7KJA - chain A; structure by X-ray diffraction, 1.75 A resolution.

== Chain A ==
Molecule: Ephrin type-A receptor 2
From: Homo sapiens
Notes: EC 2.7.10.1
Reference sequence: P29317 (EPHA2_HUMAN); numbering as in UniProt (aligned over 590-976)
Chain sequence (390 residues; each row starts with the number of its first residue):
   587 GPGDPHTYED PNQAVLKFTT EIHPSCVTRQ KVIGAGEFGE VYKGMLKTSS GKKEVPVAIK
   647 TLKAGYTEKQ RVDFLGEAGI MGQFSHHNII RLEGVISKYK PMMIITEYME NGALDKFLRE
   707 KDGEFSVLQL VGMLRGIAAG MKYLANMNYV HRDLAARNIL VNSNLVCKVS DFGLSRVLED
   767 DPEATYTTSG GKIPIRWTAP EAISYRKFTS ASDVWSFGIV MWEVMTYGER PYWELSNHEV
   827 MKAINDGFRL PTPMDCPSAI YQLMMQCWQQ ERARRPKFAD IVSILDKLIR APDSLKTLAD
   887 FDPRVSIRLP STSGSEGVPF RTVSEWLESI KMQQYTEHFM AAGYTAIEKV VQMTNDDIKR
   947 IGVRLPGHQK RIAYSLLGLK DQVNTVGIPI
Unresolved in the structure: 760-779, 899-904
Construct notes: expression tag (587-589)
Metal / ion sites: Mg2+: Asp757 (together with AMP-PCP)
Small-molecule neighbours: AMP-PCP (ACP; phosphomethylphosphonic acid adenylate ester): Ile619, Gly620, Ala621, Gly622, Glu623, Phe624, Val627, Ala644, Lys646, Ile676, Thr692, Glu693, Tyr694, Met695, Gly698, Ala699, Leu746, Asp757
UniProt features mapped onto this chain:
  - motif: Ile974 to Ile976 (PDZ-binding)
  - active site: Asp739 (Proton acceptor)
  - binding site (ATP): Ile619 to Val627, Lys646
  - modified residue: Tyr594 (Phosphotyrosine), Tyr628 (Phosphotyrosine), Thr647 (Phosphothreonine), Tyr735 (Phosphotyrosine), Tyr772 (Phosphotyrosine), Ser869 (Phosphoserine), Ser892 (Phosphoserine), Ser897 (Phosphoserine), Ser901 (Phosphoserine), Tyr921 (Phosphotyrosine), Tyr930 (Phosphotyrosine)
  - natural variant: Arg721 (R721Q: In CTRCT6), Gly777 (G777S: In a gastric adenocarcinoma sample), Thr940 (T940I: In CTRCT6), Gly948 (G948W: In CTRCT6)
  - mutagenesis: Lys646 (K646M: Loss of kinase activity), Asp739 (D739N: Increases serum-induced chemotaxis. Loss of EFNA1-dependent regulation of cell migration), Ser897 (S897A/D: Loss of serum-induced phosphorylation by PKB. Loss of serum-induced chemotaxis)
What the authors report for this chain:
  - conformationally variable residues: Asp590 to Ala600
  - allosteric site: Glu820 (proposed by the authors, not directly observed)
  - post-translational modification sites: Ser892, Ser897, Thr898, Ser899
  - post-translational modification sites: Ser901 (citing earlier work)
  - mutagenesis - S892A/S897A/T898A/S899A/S901A: decreased binding to ephrinA1-Fc

== In short ==
Chain A binds AMP-PCP. From UniProt: active-site residue Asp739, 10 ATP-binding residues and 3 mutagenesis
sites. The paper reports that S892A/S897A/T898A/S899A/S901A reduce binding to ephrinA1-Fc; an allosteric site
at Glu820.
Chain A is Ephrin type-A receptor 2 (Homo sapiens); the structure, Crystal structure of the EphA2
intracellular KD-SAM domains, was determined by X-ray diffraction (same publication as 7KJB and 7KJC).
